Entry 1O1N (X-ray diffraction, 1.80 A resolution); this record covers chains A and B of the 3 polymer chains in the assembly.

Chain A:
Molecule: Hemoglobin Alpha chain
Source organism: Homo sapiens
UniProtKB: P69905 (HBA_HUMAN); the construct has insertions or renumbered stretches relative to UniProt, so the offset changes along the chain: 1-141 = UniProt 1-141; 145-285 = UniProt 1-141
Amino-acid sequence (285 residues; each row starts with the number of its first residue):
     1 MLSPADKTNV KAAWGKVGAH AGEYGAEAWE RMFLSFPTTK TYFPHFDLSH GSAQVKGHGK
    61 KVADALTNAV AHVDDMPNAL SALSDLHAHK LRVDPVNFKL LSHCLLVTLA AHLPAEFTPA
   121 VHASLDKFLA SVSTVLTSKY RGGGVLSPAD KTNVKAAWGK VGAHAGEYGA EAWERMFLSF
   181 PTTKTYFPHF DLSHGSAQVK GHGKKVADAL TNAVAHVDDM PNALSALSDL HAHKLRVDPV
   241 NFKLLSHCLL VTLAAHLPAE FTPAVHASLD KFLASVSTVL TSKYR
Unresolved in the structure: 142-144
Sequence notes: engineered mutation M1 (Val in P69905), W29 (Leu in P69905), W173 (Leu29 in P69905); linker (142-144)
Ion coordination: heme Fe site 1 near H87 (its only coordinating residue here); heme Fe site 2 near H231 (its only coordinating residue here)
Small-molecule neighbours:
  - heme (HEM), molecule 1: W29, M32, T39, Y42, F43, H45, F46, H58, K61, V62, A65, L66, L83, L86, H87, L91, V93, N97, F98, L101, V132, L136
  - heme (HEM), molecule 2: W173, M176, T183, Y186, F187, H189, F190, H202, K205, V206, A209, L210, L227, L230, H231, L235, V237, N241, F242, L245, V276, L280

Chain B:
Molecule: Hemoglobin beta chain
Source organism: Homo sapiens
UniProtKB: P68871 (HBB_HUMAN); residues 1-146 here = UniProt positions 1-146
Amino-acid sequence (146 residues; numbered 1 to 146; the number before each row is that of its first residue):
     1 MHLTPEEKSA VTALWGKVNV DEVGGEALGR LLVVYPWTQR FFESFGDLST PDAVMGNPKV
    61 KAHGKKVLGA FSDGLAHLDN LKGTFATLSE LHCDKLHVDP ENFRLLGNVL VCVLAHHFGK
   121 EFTPPVQAAY QKVVAGVANA LAHKYH
Sequence notes: engineered mutation M1 (Val in P68871)
Ion coordination: heme Fe near H92 (its only coordinating residue here)
Small-molecule neighbours: heme (HEM): L31, T38, F41, F42, H63, K66, V67, A70, F71, F85, L88, L91, H92, L96, V98, N102, F103, L106, V137, L141

Chain A / chain B interface:
Pairs across the interface (59; chain A residue first):
  R31(A) - F122(B)  hydrogen bond (side chain-backbone)
  R31(A) - T123(B)
  R31(A) - P124(B)
  R31(A) - Q127(B)  hydrogen bond
  L34(A) - P124(B)  hydrophobic
  L34(A) - A128(B)
  S35(A) - Q127(B)
  S35(A) - A128(B)
  S35(A) - Q131(B)
  F36(A) - Q131(B)
  H103(A) - N108(B)
  H103(A) - V111(B)
  H103(A) - Q131(B)  hydrogen bond
  C104(A) - Q127(B)
  V107(A) - V111(B)  hydrophobic
  V107(A) - A115(B)
  V107(A) - Q127(B)
  A110(A) - C112(B)
  A110(A) - A115(B)
  A110(A) - H116(B)
  A111(A) - A115(B)
  A111(A) - G119(B)
  P114(A) - H116(B)  hydrogen bond (backbone-side chain)
  F117(A) - R30(B)  hydrogen bond (backbone-side chain)
  F117(A) - H116(B)
  T118(A) - R30(B)
  P119(A) - R30(B)
  P119(A) - V33(B)
  P119(A) - M55(B)  hydrophobic
  H122(A) - R30(B)  hydrogen bond
  H122(A) - V34(B)
  H122(A) - C112(B)
  A123(A) - V34(B)
  D126(A) - Y35(B)
  P181(A) - H146(B)
  T182(A) - P100(B)
  K184(A) - H146(B)  hydrogen bond (side chain-backbone)
  T185(A) - H97(B)
  T185(A) - D99(B)
  T185(A) - Y145(B)
  Y186(A) - R40(B)
  Y186(A) - D99(B)  hydrogen bond
  P188(A) - H97(B)
  L235(A) - R40(B)  hydrogen bond (backbone-side chain)
  R236(A) - W37(B)
  R236(A) - R40(B)  hydrogen bond (backbone-side chain)
  R236(A) - E43(B)  salt bridge
  D238(A) - W37(B)  hydrogen bond
  D238(A) - D99(B)
  D238(A) - E101(B)
  D238(A) - L105(B)
  P239(A) - W37(B)
  V240(A) - E101(B)
  N241(A) - D99(B)  hydrogen bond
  Y284(A) - W37(B)  hydrophobic
  R285(A) - V34(B)  hydrogen bond (side chain-backbone)
  R285(A) - Y35(B)
  R285(A) - P36(B)
  R285(A) - W37(B)
Other interface residues (no listed pair), chain A (34 interface residues in all): E30, L106, L113, A120
Other interface residues (no listed pair), chain B (33 interface residues in all): Q39, P51, V98, K120, P125

Summary:
Chain A and chain B form an interface of 34 and 33 residues respectively; the contacts include 13 hydrogen
bonds and 1 salt bridge. Polar pairs include R236(A)-E43(B), R31(A)-F122(B) and R31(A)-Q127(B). Chain A binds
heme. Ligands of chain B: heme.
Chain A is Hemoglobin Alpha chain and chain B is Hemoglobin beta chain, both from Homo sapiens; the structure,
Deoxy hemoglobin (A-GLYGLYGLY-C:V1M,L29W; B,D:V1M), was determined by X-ray diffraction (same publication as
1O1I, 1O1J, 1O1K, 1O1L, 1O1M, 1O1O and 1O1P).
